Entry 9QDH (X-ray diffraction, 2.00 A resolution); this record covers chain A.

== Chain A ==
Name: IgA protease
Source organism: Thomasclavelia ramosa
UniProtKB: Q9AES2 (Q9AES2_9FIRM); numbering as in UniProt (aligned over 323-878)
Amino-acid sequence (560 residues; each row starts with the number of its first residue):
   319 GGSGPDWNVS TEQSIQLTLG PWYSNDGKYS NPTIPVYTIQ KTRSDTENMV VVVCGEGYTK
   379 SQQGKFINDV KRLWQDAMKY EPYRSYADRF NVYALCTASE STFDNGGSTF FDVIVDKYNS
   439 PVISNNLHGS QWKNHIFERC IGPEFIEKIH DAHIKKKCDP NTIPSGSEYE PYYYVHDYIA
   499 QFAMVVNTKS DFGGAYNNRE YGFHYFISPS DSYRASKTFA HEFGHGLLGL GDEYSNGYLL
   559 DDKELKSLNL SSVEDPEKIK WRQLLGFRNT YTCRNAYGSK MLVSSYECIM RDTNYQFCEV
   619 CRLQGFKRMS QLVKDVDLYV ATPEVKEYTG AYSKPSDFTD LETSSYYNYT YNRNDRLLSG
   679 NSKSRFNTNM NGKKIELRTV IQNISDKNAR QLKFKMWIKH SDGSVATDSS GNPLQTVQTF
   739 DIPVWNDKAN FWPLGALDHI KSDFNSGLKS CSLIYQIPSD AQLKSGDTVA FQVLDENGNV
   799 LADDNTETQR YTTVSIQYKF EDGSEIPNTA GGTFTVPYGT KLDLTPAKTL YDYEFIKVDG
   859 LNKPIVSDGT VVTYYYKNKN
Disordered / not traced: 319-322, 877-878
Differences from the reference sequence: expression tag (319-322)
Bound ions: Zn2+: Glu551, Cys606, Cys616, Cys619
What the authors report for this chain:
  - catalytic residues: His539, His543, Asp550 (by similarity / conservation)
  - Zn2+ coordination: Glu551, Cys606, Cys616, Cys619
  - catalytic residues: Glu540 (proposed by the authors, not directly observed)
  - mutagenesis - K435A, H453A: abolished catalytic activity
  - mutagenesis - E486A, N516A, Y519A: decreased catalytic activity
  - mutagenesis - Y436A: unchanged catalytic activity
  - mutagenesis - N437A, W450A: increased catalytic activity

== Overview ==
Glu551, Cys606, Cys616 and Cys619 form the Zn2+ site. The paper reports catalytic residues His539, His543 and
Asp550 among others; E486A, N516A and Y519A reduce catalytic activity; 8 substitutions were tested in all.
Chain A is IgA protease (Thomasclavelia ramosa); the structure, Crystal structure of IgA protease (323-878)
from Thomasclavelia ramosa, was determined by X-ray diffraction, deposited together with 9QDI.
